7Y0Z - chains A and B; structure by X-ray diffraction, 2.30 A resolution.

[Chain A (and B)]
Protein: TetR family transcriptional regulator
From: Pseudomonas aeruginosa PA14
Notes: chain B of this document is another copy of the same molecule, construct and numbering; everything in this record applies to it too
Reference sequence: A0A072ZS40 (A0A072ZS40_PSEAI); residues 1-212 here = UniProt positions 1-212
Amino-acid sequence (212 residues; numbered 1 to 212; the number before each row is that of its first residue):
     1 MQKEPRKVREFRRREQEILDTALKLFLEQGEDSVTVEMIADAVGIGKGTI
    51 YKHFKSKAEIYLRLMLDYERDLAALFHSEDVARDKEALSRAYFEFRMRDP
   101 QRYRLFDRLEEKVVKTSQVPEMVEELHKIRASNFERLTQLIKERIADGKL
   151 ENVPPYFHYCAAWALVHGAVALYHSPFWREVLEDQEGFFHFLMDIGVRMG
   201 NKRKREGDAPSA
Not modelled in the structure: 1-4, 178-179, 203-212 (chain B: 1-7, 78-83, 203-212)

[Chain A / chain B interface]
Pairs across the interface (47; chain A residue first):
  F134(A) with F177(B), hydrophobic
  V153(A) with F191(B), hydrophobic
  Y156(A) with F177(B), hydrophobic; V181(B), hydrophobic; L182(B), hydrophobic; E183(B)
  F157(A) with E183(B); D184(B); G187(B); F188(B); F191(B)
  H158(A) with F191(B)
  C160(A) with L172(B), hydrophobic; F177(B), hydrophobic; L182(B), hydrophobic; F188(B), hydrophobic
  A161(A) with I195(B), hydrophobic
  W163(A) with G168(B); A171(B), hydrophobic; L172(B)
  A164(A) with A164(B); G168(B); A169(B)
  H167(A) with A171(B)
  G168(A) with W163(B); A164(B); G168(B)
  A169(A) with A164(B)
  A171(A) with H167(B)
  L172(A) with C160(B); W163(B)
  V181(A) with Y156(B)
  L182(A) with Y156(B), hydrophobic; C160(B), hydrophobic
  E183(A) with Y156(B), hydrogen bond (backbone-side chain)
  D184(A) with F157(B)
  G187(A) with F157(B)
  F188(A) with F157(B); C160(B), hydrophobic
  F191(A) with F157(B)
  I195(A) with A161(B), hydrophobic; M199(B), hydrophobic; G200(B)
  R198(A) with E151(B), salt bridge; N201(B), hydrogen bond (side chain-backbone)
  M199(A) with I195(B), hydrophobic
  G200(A) with I195(B)
Other interface residues (no listed pair), chain A (29 interface residues in all): E151, P154, Y159, N201
Other interface residues (no listed pair), chain B (28 interface residues in all): V153, H158, L165, R198

[Summary]
29 residues of chain A and 28 residues of chain B are in contact, with 2 hydrogen bonds and 1 salt bridge.
Polar contacts include R198(A)-E151(B), E183(A)-Y156(B) and R198(A)-N201(B).
Both chains are TetR family transcriptional regulator (Pseudomonas aeruginosa PA14). Entry 7Y0Z (Crystal
structure of Pseudomonas aeruginosa PvrA) was determined by X-ray diffraction together with 7Y0Y and 8HJB from
the same study.
